Entry 9KBH (electron microscopy, 3.30 A resolution); this record covers chains D and E of the 7 polymer chains in the assembly.

Chain D (and E):
Molecule: Non-structural protein 1
Source organism: Human parvovirus B19
Notes: chain E of this document is another copy of the same molecule, construct and numbering; everything in this record applies to it too
UniProtKB: I7BP20 (I7BP20_PAVHB); numbering as in UniProt (aligned over 2-570)
Sequence (569 residues; numbered 2 to 570; the number before each row is that of its first residue):
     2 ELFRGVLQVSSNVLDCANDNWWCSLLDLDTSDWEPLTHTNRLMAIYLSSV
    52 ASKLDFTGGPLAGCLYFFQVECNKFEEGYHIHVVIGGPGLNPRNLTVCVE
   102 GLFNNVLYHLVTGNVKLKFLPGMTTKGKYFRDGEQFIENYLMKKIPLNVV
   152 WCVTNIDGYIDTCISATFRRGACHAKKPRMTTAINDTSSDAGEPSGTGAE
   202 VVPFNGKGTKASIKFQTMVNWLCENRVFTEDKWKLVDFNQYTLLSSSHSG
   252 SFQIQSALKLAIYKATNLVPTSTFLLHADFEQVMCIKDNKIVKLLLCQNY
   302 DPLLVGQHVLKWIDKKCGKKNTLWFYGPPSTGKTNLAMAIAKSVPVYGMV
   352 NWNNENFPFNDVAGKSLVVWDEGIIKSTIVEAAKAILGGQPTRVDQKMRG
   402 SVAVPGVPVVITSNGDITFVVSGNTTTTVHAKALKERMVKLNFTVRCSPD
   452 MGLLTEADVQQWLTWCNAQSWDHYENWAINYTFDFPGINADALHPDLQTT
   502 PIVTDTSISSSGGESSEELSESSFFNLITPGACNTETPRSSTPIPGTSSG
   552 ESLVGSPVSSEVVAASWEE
Not modelled in the structure: 2-201, 279-284, 500-570 (chain E: 2-201, 280-285, 500-570)
Bound ions: Mg2+: Thr-335, Glu-373 (together with AMP-PNP)
Small-molecule neighbours:
  - AMP-PNP (ANP; phosphoaminophosphonic acid-adenylate ester), molecule 1: Gly-319, Lys-320, Gly-389, Gly-390, Gln-391, Arg-438
  - AMP-PNP (ANP), molecule 2: Pro-329, Pro-330, Ser-331, Thr-332, Gly-333, Lys-334, Thr-335, Asn-336, Glu-373, Asn-415, Cys-448, Ser-449, Pro-450, Asp-451, Met-452, Gly-453, Leu-454
What the authors report for this chain:
  - binding site for the 67-nt DNA strand: Lys-398, Met-399
  - binding site for AMP-PNP: Gly-319, Lys-320, Gly-390, Gln-391, Arg-438
  - mutagenesis - K320A, K334A, T335A, K398A, N415A, R438A: abolished catalytic activity on DNA unwinding
  - mutagenesis - Q391A, M399A: decreased catalytic activity on unwind DNA
  - mutagenesis - K320A, K398A: decreased catalytic activity
  - mutagenesis - K334A, T335A, E373A, Q391A, M399A, N415A: unchanged catalytic activity
  - mutagenesis - R438A: increased catalytic activity
  - mutagenesis - E373A: decreased catalytic activity on DNA substrate
  - mutagenesis - T210A: decreased catalytic activity on DNA unwinding
  - mutagenesis - K211A, H249A: unchanged catalytic activity on DNA unwinding
  - mutagenesis - T210A, K211A, H249A: unchanged catalytic activity on cleave duplex DNA-1

How chain D and chain E interact:
Contacting residue pairs (60; chain D residue first):
  Val-202(D) with Asn-226(E); Val-237(E), hydrophobic
  Val-203(D) with Trp-222(E), hydrogen bond (backbone-side chain)
  Pro-204(D) with Asp-238(E)
  Phe-205(D) with Thr-218(E); Met-219(E); Trp-222(E), hydrophobic; Asp-238(E), hydrogen bond (backbone-side chain); Gln-241(E)
  Gly-207(D) with Gln-241(E); Leu-244(E)
  Lys-208(D) with Lys-215(E), hydrogen bond (backbone-side chain)
  Gly-209(D) with Leu-244(E)
  Ser-213(D) with Leu-244(E); Ser-247(E)
  Phe-216(D) with Thr-243(E); Ser-246(E); Ser-247(E)
  Gln-217(D) with Asn-240(E), hydrogen bond; Thr-243(E)
  Phe-253(D) with Ser-246(E); Ser-247(E); Ser-248(E); His-249(E); Ser-252(E)
  Gln-254(D) with Ser-247(E)
  Ser-257(D) with Ser-246(E)
  Leu-261(D) with Phe-239(E), hydrophobic; Tyr-242(E), hydrophobic; Thr-243(E); Ser-246(E)
  Tyr-264(D) with Lys-235(E); Leu-236(E); Phe-239(E), hydrophobic
  Lys-265(D) with Phe-239(E)
  Asn-268(D) with Leu-236(E)
  Lys-320(D) with Ser-331(E)
  Asn-357(D) with Asn-354(E); Asn-355(E), hydrogen bond (side chain-backbone)
  Phe-358(D) with Asn-355(E)
  Pro-359(D) with Asn-354(E)
  Thr-379(D) with Asn-354(E)
  Ile-380(D) with Asn-354(E)
  Glu-382(D) with Trp-353(E); Glu-373(E); Ile-375(E)
  Lys-385(D) with Glu-373(E)
  Ala-386(D) with Trp-353(E), hydrophobic
  Gln-391(D) with Thr-335(E)
  Pro-392(D) with Met-339(E)
  Arg-394(D) with Tyr-348(E); Met-350(E); Trp-353(E); Asp-362(E), salt bridge
  Val-395(D) with Trp-353(E), hydrophobic
  Asp-396(D) with Asn-352(E); Asn-355(E)
  Gln-397(D) with Lys-398(E)
  Arg-400(D) with Lys-398(E), hydrogen bond (backbone-side chain)
  Ser-402(D) with Asp-362(E)
Also at the interface, not in a pair above, chain D (38 interface residues in all): Ala-383, Thr-393, Lys-433, Ala-434
Also at the interface, not in a pair above, chain E (38 interface residues in all): Asp-232, Pro-330, Asn-336, Asn-415, Leu-454

Summary:
The chain D/chain E interface involves 38 residues from each chain; the contacts include 6 hydrogen bonds and
1 salt bridge. Among the polar pairs are Arg-394(D)/Asp-362(E), Val-203(D)/Trp-222(E) and
Phe-205(D)/Asp-238(E). The paper reports a binding site for AMP-PNP at Gly-319(D), Lys-320(D) and Gly-390(D)
among others; K320A, K334A and T335A of chain D, among others, abolish catalytic activity on DNA unwinding; 12
substitutions were tested in all.
Both chains are Non-structural protein 1 (Human parvovirus B19). Entry 9KBH (The structure of B19V
NS1_2-570/ssDNA/AMPPNP) was determined by electron microscopy, deposited together with 9KBG, 9KBI and 9KBJ.
